Entry 9QQT (X-ray diffraction, 0.98 A resolution); this record covers chains A and D of the 6 polymer chains in the assembly.

== Chain A ==
Protein: Methyl-coenzyme M reductase subunit alpha
From: Candidatus Methanoperedens sp
Notes: EC 2.8.4.1
UniProtKB: A0A822J3V5 (A0A822J3V5_9EURY); numbering as in UniProt (aligned over 1-566)
Chain sequence (566 residues; row label = number of the first residue in the row):
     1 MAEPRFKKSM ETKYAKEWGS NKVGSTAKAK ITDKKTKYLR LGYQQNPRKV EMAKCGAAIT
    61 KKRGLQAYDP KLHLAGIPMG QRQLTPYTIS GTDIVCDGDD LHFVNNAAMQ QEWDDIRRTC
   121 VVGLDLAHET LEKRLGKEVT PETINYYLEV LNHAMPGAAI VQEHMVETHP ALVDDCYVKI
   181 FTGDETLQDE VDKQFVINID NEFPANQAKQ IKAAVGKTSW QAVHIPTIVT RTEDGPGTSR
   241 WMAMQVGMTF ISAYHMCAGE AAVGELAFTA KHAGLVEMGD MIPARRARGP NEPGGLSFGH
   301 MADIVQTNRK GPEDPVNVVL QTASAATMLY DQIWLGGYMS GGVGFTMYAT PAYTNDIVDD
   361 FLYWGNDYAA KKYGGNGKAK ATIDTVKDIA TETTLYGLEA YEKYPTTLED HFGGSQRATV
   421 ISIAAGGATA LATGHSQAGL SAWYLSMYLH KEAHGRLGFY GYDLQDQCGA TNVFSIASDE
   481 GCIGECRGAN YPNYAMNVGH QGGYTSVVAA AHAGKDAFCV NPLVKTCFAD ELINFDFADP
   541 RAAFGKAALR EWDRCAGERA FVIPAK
Not modelled in the structure: 1, 566
Modified positions: Cys55 (S-hydroxycysteine; CSO); His272 (N1-methylated histidine; MHS); Arg286 (5-methyl-arginine; AGM); Trp443 (6-hydroxytryptophan; TRX); Gly461 (thioglycin; GL3); Asp466 (didehydroaspartate; DYA); Cys468 (S-methylcysteine; SMC)
Metal / ion sites: factor 430 Ni: Gln162 (together with 1-thioethanesulfonic acid, SHT); K+: Thr230, Arg231, Glu233 (shared with Thr230(D), Arg231(D), Glu233(D) of chain D)
Small-molecule neighbours:
  - 1-thioethanesulfonic acid / SHT / Coenzyme B, molecule 1: Arg240, Lys271, His272
  - 1-thioethanesulfonic acid / SHT / Coenzyme B, molecule 2: Arg285, Arg286, Leu335, Met339, Ser340, Phe345, Tyr348, Phe459, Tyr460, Gly461, Met496, Asn497, Val498
  - factor 430 (F43), molecule 1: Ala159, Ile160, Val161, Gln162, Met165, Val166, Met244, Gln245, Met248, Ile251, Ala258, Gly259
  - factor 430 (F43), molecule 2: Gly341, Gly342, Val343, Gly344, Phe345, Thr346, Met347, Tyr348, Phe412, Gly413, Gln416, Gly458, Phe459

== Chain D ==
Protein: Methyl-coenzyme M reductase subunit alpha
From: Candidatus Methanoperedens sp
Notes: EC 2.8.4.1
UniProtKB: A0A822J3V5 (A0A822J3V5_9EURY); residue numbers follow UniProt; this construct covers 1-566
Chain sequence (566 residues; numbered 1 to 566; the number before each row is that of its first residue):
     1 MAEPRFKKSM ETKYAKEWGS NKVGSTAKAK ITDKKTKYLR LGYQQNPRKV EMAKCGAAIT
    61 KKRGLQAYDP KLHLAGIPMG QRQLTPYTIS GTDIVCDGDD LHFVNNAAMQ QEWDDIRRTC
   121 VVGLDLAHET LEKRLGKEVT PETINYYLEV LNHAMPGAAI VQEHMVETHP ALVDDCYVKI
   181 FTGDETLQDE VDKQFVINID NEFPANQAKQ IKAAVGKTSW QAVHIPTIVT RTEDGPGTSR
   241 WMAMQVGMTF ISAYHMCAGE AAVGELAFTA KHAGLVEMGD MIPARRARGP NEPGGLSFGH
   301 MADIVQTNRK GPEDPVNVVL QTASAATMLY DQIWLGGYMS GGVGFTMYAT PAYTNDIVDD
   361 FLYWGNDYAA KKYGGNGKAK ATIDTVKDIA TETTLYGLEA YEKYPTTLED HFGGSQRATV
   421 ISIAAGGATA LATGHSQAGL SAWYLSMYLH KEAHGRLGFY GYDLQDQCGA TNVFSIASDE
   481 GCIGECRGAN YPNYAMNVGH QGGYTSVVAA AHAGKDAFCV NPLVKTCFAD ELINFDFADP
   541 RAAFGKAALR EWDRCAGERA FVIPAK
Not modelled in the structure: 1-2, 566
Modified positions: His272 (N1-methylated histidine; MHS); Arg286 (5-methyl-arginine; AGM); Trp443 (6-hydroxytryptophan; TRX); Gly461 (thioglycin; GL3); Asp466 (didehydroaspartate; DYA); Cys468 (S-methylcysteine; SMC)
Metal / ion sites: factor 430 Ni: Gln162 (together with 1-thioethanesulfonic acid, SHT); K+: Thr230, Arg231, Glu233 (shared with Thr230(A), Arg231(A), Glu233(A) of chain A)
Small-molecule neighbours:
  - 1-thioethanesulfonic acid / SHT / Coenzyme B, molecule 1: Arg240, Lys271, His272
  - 1-thioethanesulfonic acid / SHT / Coenzyme B, molecule 2: Arg285, Arg286, Leu335, Met339, Ser340, Phe345, Tyr348, Phe459, Tyr460, Gly461, Met496, Asn497, Val498
  - factor 430 (F43), molecule 1: Ala159, Ile160, Val161, Gln162, Met165, Val166, Met244, Gln245, Met248, Ile251, Ala258, Gly259
  - factor 430 (F43), molecule 2: Gly341, Gly342, Val343, Gly344, Phe345, Thr346, Met347, Tyr348, Phe412, Gly413, Gln416, Gly458, Phe459

== How chain A and chain D interact ==
Residue-residue contacts - 250 pairs, chain A then chain D:
  Lys49(A) - Met165(D)  hydrogen bond (side chain-backbone)
  Lys49(A) - Glu167(D)  salt bridge
  Glu51(A) - His169(D)  salt bridge
  Glu51(A) - Phe561(D)
  Met52(A) - Glu167(D)
  Met52(A) - Thr168(D)
  Met52(A) - His169(D)
  Met52(A) - Pro170(D)
  Cys55(A) - His169(D)
  Cys55(A) - Ala171(D)
  Gly56(A) - Pro170(D)
  Ile59(A) - Pro170(D)
  Ile59(A) - Asp174(D)
  Arg63(A) - Asp174(D)  hydrogen bond (side chain-backbone)
  Arg63(A) - Cys176(D)  hydrogen bond (side chain-backbone)
  Arg63(A) - Tyr177(D)
  Gly64(A) - Gln194(D)
  Leu65(A) - Tyr177(D)  hydrophobic
  Leu65(A) - Gln194(D)
  Leu65(A) - Phe195(D)  hydrophobic
  Leu65(A) - Leu532(D)  hydrophobic
  Gln66(A) - Glu149(D)
  Gln66(A) - Asn152(D)
  Gln66(A) - Gln194(D)  hydrogen bond (backbone-side chain)
  Ala67(A) - His153(D)
  Tyr68(A) - His153(D)
  Tyr68(A) - Ala158(D)  hydrophobic
  Tyr68(A) - Glu167(D)  hydrogen bond
  Tyr68(A) - Pro170(D)  hydrophobic
  Asp69(A) - His153(D)  hydrogen bond (backbone-side chain)
  Leu72(A) - Glu149(D)
  Leu72(A) - His153(D)
  Leu72(A) - Ile160(D)
  His73(A) - Ile160(D)  hydrogen bond (side chain-backbone)
  His73(A) - Val161(D)  hydrogen bond (side chain-backbone)
  His73(A) - Gln162(D)  hydrogen bond (side chain-backbone)
  Leu74(A) - Ile160(D)  hydrogen bond (backbone-backbone)
  Leu74(A) - Ser252(D)
  Met79(A) - Ala159(D)  hydrophobic
  Met79(A) - Gln162(D)
  Met79(A) - Glu163(D)
  Met79(A) - Met165(D)  hydrophobic
  Met79(A) - Glu167(D)
  Gly80(A) - Glu163(D)  hydrogen bond (backbone-side chain)
  Gln81(A) - Glu163(D)  hydrogen bond (backbone-side chain)
  Arg82(A) - Glu163(D)  hydrogen bond (backbone-side chain)
  Arg82(A) - His164(D)
  Gln83(A) - His164(D)
  Leu84(A) - His164(D)
  Thr85(A) - His164(D)  hydrogen bond (backbone-side chain)
  Gly98(A) - Val166(D)
  Asp99(A) - Met165(D)
  Asp99(A) - Val166(D)
  Asp99(A) - Glu167(D)  hydrogen bond (side chain-backbone)
  His102(A) - Val166(D)
  His102(A) - Thr168(D)
  Phe103(A) - Thr232(D)
  Phe103(A) - Glu233(D)
  Val104(A) - Thr168(D)
  Val104(A) - Leu172(D)
  Val104(A) - Ile228(D)
  Val104(A) - Val229(D)  hydrophobic
  Asn105(A) - Glu167(D)  hydrogen bond (side chain-backbone)
  Asn105(A) - Thr168(D)
  Asn105(A) - His169(D)  hydrogen bond (side chain-backbone)
  Asn105(A) - Leu172(D)
  Asn105(A) - Val562(D)
  Ala107(A) - Ile563(D)  hydrophobic
  Gln110(A) - Ile228(D)
  Gln110(A) - Thr232(D)  hydrogen bond
  Gln110(A) - Arg559(D)  hydrogen bond
  Trp113(A) - Thr232(D)  hydrogen bond (side chain-backbone)
  Arg117(A) - Arg231(D)  hydrogen bond (side chain-backbone)
  Arg117(A) - Thr232(D)  hydrogen bond (side chain-backbone)
  Arg117(A) - Glu233(D)  hydrogen bond (side chain-backbone)
  Glu149(A) - Gln66(D)
  Glu149(A) - Leu72(D)
  Asn152(A) - Gln66(D)
  His153(A) - Ala67(D)
  His153(A) - Tyr68(D)
  His153(A) - Asp69(D)  hydrogen bond (side chain-backbone)
  His153(A) - Leu72(D)
  Gly157(A) - Gly342(D)
  Gly157(A) - Val343(D)
  Ala158(A) - Tyr68(D)  hydrophobic
  Ala158(A) - Val343(D)
  Ala159(A) - Met79(D)  hydrophobic
  Ala159(A) - Val343(D)
  Ile160(A) - Leu72(D)
  Ile160(A) - His73(D)  hydrogen bond (backbone-side chain)
  Ile160(A) - Leu74(D)  hydrogen bond (backbone-backbone)
  Val161(A) - His73(D)  hydrogen bond (backbone-side chain)
  Val161(A) - Leu74(D)  hydrophobic
  Gln162(A) - His73(D)  hydrogen bond (backbone-side chain)
  Gln162(A) - Met79(D)
  Glu163(A) - Met79(D)
  Glu163(A) - Gly80(D)  hydrogen bond (side chain-backbone)
  Glu163(A) - Gln81(D)  hydrogen bond (side chain-backbone)
  Glu163(A) - Arg82(D)  hydrogen bond (side chain-backbone)
  His164(A) - Met79(D)
  His164(A) - Arg82(D)
  His164(A) - Gln83(D)
  His164(A) - Leu84(D)
  His164(A) - Thr85(D)  hydrogen bond (side chain-backbone)
  His164(A) - Met347(D)
  Met165(A) - Lys49(D)  hydrogen bond (backbone-side chain)
  Met165(A) - Met79(D)  hydrophobic
  Met165(A) - Asp99(D)
  Met165(A) - Met347(D)  hydrophobic
  Val166(A) - Gly98(D)
  Val166(A) - Asp99(D)
  Val166(A) - His102(D)
  Val166(A) - Val343(D)
  Val166(A) - Thr346(D)
  Val166(A) - Met347(D)  hydrophobic
  Glu167(A) - Lys49(D)  salt bridge
  Glu167(A) - Met52(D)
  Glu167(A) - Tyr68(D)  hydrogen bond
  Glu167(A) - Met79(D)
  Glu167(A) - Asp99(D)  hydrogen bond (backbone-side chain)
  Glu167(A) - Asn105(D)  hydrogen bond (backbone-side chain)
  Thr168(A) - Met52(D)
  Thr168(A) - His102(D)
  Thr168(A) - Val104(D)
  Thr168(A) - Asn105(D)
  His169(A) - Glu51(D)  salt bridge
  His169(A) - Met52(D)
  His169(A) - Cys55(D)
  His169(A) - Asn105(D)  hydrogen bond (backbone-side chain)
  His169(A) - Arg550(D)
  Pro170(A) - Met52(D)
  Pro170(A) - Cys55(D)
  Pro170(A) - Ile59(D)
  Pro170(A) - Tyr68(D)  hydrophobic
  Ala171(A) - Cys55(D)  hydrogen bond (backbone-side chain)
  Leu172(A) - Val104(D)
  Leu172(A) - Asn105(D)
  Asp174(A) - Ile59(D)
  Asp174(A) - Arg63(D)  hydrogen bond (backbone-side chain)
  Cys176(A) - Arg63(D)  hydrogen bond (backbone-side chain)
  Tyr177(A) - Arg63(D)
  Tyr177(A) - Leu65(D)  hydrophobic
  Gln194(A) - Gly64(D)
  Gln194(A) - Leu65(D)
  Gln194(A) - Gln66(D)  hydrogen bond (side chain-backbone)
  Phe195(A) - Leu65(D)  hydrophobic
  Ile228(A) - Val104(D)
  Ile228(A) - Gln110(D)
  Ile228(A) - Arg231(D)
  Val229(A) - Val104(D)  hydrophobic
  Arg231(A) - Arg117(D)  hydrogen bond (backbone-side chain)
  Arg231(A) - Ile228(D)
  Arg231(A) - Arg231(D)
  Arg231(A) - Thr232(D)  hydrogen bond
  Arg231(A) - Arg559(D)
  Thr232(A) - Phe103(D)
  Thr232(A) - Gln110(D)  hydrogen bond
  Thr232(A) - Trp113(D)  hydrogen bond (backbone-side chain)
  Thr232(A) - Arg117(D)  hydrogen bond (backbone-side chain)
  Thr232(A) - Arg231(D)  hydrogen bond
  Thr232(A) - Tyr338(D)
  Glu233(A) - Phe103(D)
  Glu233(A) - Arg117(D)  hydrogen bond (backbone-side chain)
  Glu233(A) - Gly337(D)
  Glu233(A) - Tyr338(D)  hydrogen bond (side chain-backbone)
  Asp234(A) - Arg288(D)  salt bridge
  Asp234(A) - Tyr338(D)
  Pro236(A) - Ala287(D)
  Pro236(A) - Arg288(D)
  Gly237(A) - Arg288(D)
  Gly237(A) - Tyr338(D)
  Arg240(A) - Arg285(D)  hydrogen bond (side chain-backbone)
  Arg240(A) - Arg286(D)
  Arg240(A) - Arg288(D)
  Arg240(A) - Tyr338(D)
  Arg240(A) - Met339(D)
  Arg240(A) - Ser340(D)
  Trp241(A) - Ser340(D)  hydrogen bond (backbone-backbone)
  Trp241(A) - Gly341(D)
  Trp241(A) - Gly342(D)
  Met244(A) - Ser340(D)
  Met244(A) - Gly341(D)
  Gln245(A) - Gly342(D)
  Gln245(A) - Val343(D)
  Ser252(A) - Leu74(D)
  Met281(A) - Ala284(D)  hydrophobic
  Ala284(A) - Met281(D)  hydrophobic
  Arg285(A) - Arg240(D)  hydrogen bond (backbone-side chain)
  Arg286(A) - Arg240(D)
  Ala287(A) - Pro236(D)
  Ala287(A) - Met281(D)  hydrophobic
  Ala287(A) - Gly289(D)
  Arg288(A) - Asp234(D)  salt bridge
  Arg288(A) - Pro236(D)
  Arg288(A) - Gly237(D)
  Arg288(A) - Arg240(D)
  Gly289(A) - Ala287(D)
  Gly337(A) - Glu233(D)
  Tyr338(A) - Thr232(D)
  Tyr338(A) - Glu233(D)  hydrogen bond (backbone-side chain)
  Tyr338(A) - Asp234(D)
  Tyr338(A) - Gly237(D)
  Tyr338(A) - Arg240(D)
  Met339(A) - Arg240(D)
  Ser340(A) - Arg240(D)
  Ser340(A) - Trp241(D)  hydrogen bond (backbone-backbone)
  Ser340(A) - Met244(D)
  Gly341(A) - Trp241(D)
  Gly341(A) - Met244(D)
  Gly342(A) - Gly157(D)
  Gly342(A) - Trp241(D)
  Gly342(A) - Gln245(D)
  Val343(A) - Gly157(D)
  Val343(A) - Ala158(D)
  Val343(A) - Ala159(D)
  Val343(A) - Val166(D)
  Val343(A) - Gln245(D)
  Thr346(A) - Val166(D)
  Met347(A) - His164(D)
  Met347(A) - Met165(D)  hydrophobic
  Met347(A) - Val166(D)  hydrophobic
  Leu532(A) - Leu65(D)  hydrophobic
  Arg550(A) - His169(D)
  Arg550(A) - Phe561(D)
  Arg550(A) - Val562(D)
  Arg550(A) - Ile563(D)
  Arg550(A) - Pro564(D)
  Glu551(A) - Pro564(D)
  Trp552(A) - Pro564(D)
  Cys555(A) - Arg559(D)  hydrogen bond
  Ala556(A) - Arg559(D)  hydrogen bond (backbone-side chain)
  Glu558(A) - Glu558(D)
  Glu558(A) - Arg559(D)  salt bridge
  Glu558(A) - Ala560(D)
  Arg559(A) - Gln110(D)  hydrogen bond
  Arg559(A) - Arg231(D)
  Arg559(A) - Cys555(D)  hydrogen bond
  Arg559(A) - Ala556(D)  hydrogen bond (side chain-backbone)
  Arg559(A) - Glu558(D)  salt bridge
  Ala560(A) - Glu558(D)
  Phe561(A) - Glu51(D)
  Phe561(A) - Arg550(D)
  Val562(A) - Asn105(D)
  Val562(A) - Arg550(D)
  Ile563(A) - Ala107(D)  hydrophobic
  Ile563(A) - Arg550(D)
  Pro564(A) - Arg550(D)
  Pro564(A) - Glu551(D)
  Pro564(A) - Trp552(D)
  Pro564(A) - Asp553(D)
Other interface residues (no listed pair), chain A (115 interface residues in all): Lys13, Arg48, Pro70, Tyr87, Asp114, Tyr146, Val150, Val173, Lys179, Thr230, Gly259, Glu292, Ile333, Tyr460, Ala547, Asp553
Other interface residues (no listed pair), chain D (115 interface residues in all): Lys13, Arg48, Gly56, Pro70, Tyr87, Asp114, Tyr146, Val150, Val173, Lys179, Thr230, Gly259, Glu292, Ile333, Tyr460, Ala547

== Overview ==
Chain A and chain D each contribute 115 residues to their interface, with 59 hydrogen bonds and 8 salt
bridges. Polar contacts include Lys49(A)-Glu167(D), Glu51(A)-His169(D) and Glu167(A)-Lys49(D). Factor 430 and
1-thioethanesulfonic acid / SHT / Coenzyme B are bound between chain A and chain D.
Chain A is Methyl-coenzyme M reductase subunit alpha and chain D is Methyl-coenzyme M reductase subunit alpha,
both from Candidatus Methanoperedens sp; the structure, Methyl-coenzyme M reductase of ANME-2d Candidatus
Methanoperedens Vercelli Strain 1 from a bioreactor enrichment culture, was determined by X-ray diffraction,
deposited together with 9QM5, 9QR1 and 9QR3.
